Entry 7Z29 (electron microscopy, 3.38 A resolution); this record covers chains A and E of the 3 polymer chains in the assembly.

[Chain A]
Molecule: Reverse transcriptase/ribonuclease H
Organism: Human immunodeficiency virus type 1 BH10
Notes: EC 2.7.7.49, 2.7.7.7, 3.1.26.13, 3.1.13.2
UniProt: P03366 (POL_HV1B1); residues 1-554 here correspond to UniProt positions 600-1153 (UniProt number = residue number + 599)
Chain sequence (556 residues; row label = number of the first residue in the row; numbers below 1 keep their minus sign (Met-1 is residue -1)):
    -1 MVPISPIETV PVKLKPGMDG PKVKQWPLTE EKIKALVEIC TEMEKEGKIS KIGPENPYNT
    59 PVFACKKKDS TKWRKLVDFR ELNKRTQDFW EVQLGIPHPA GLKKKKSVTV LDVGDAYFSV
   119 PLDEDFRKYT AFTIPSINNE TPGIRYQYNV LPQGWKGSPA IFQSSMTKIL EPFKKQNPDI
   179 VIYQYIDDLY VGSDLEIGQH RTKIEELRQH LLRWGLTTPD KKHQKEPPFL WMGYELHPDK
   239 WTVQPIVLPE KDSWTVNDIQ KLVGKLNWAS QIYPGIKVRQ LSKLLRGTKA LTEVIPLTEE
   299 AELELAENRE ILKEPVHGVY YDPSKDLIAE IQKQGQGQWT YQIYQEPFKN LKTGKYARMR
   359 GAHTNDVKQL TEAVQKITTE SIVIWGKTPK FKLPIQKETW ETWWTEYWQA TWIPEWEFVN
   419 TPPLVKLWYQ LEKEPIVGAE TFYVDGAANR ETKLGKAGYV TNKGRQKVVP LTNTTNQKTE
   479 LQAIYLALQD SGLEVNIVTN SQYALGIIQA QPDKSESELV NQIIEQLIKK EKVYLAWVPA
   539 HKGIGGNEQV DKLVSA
Unresolved in the structure: -1 to 2, 49-53, 65-73, 134-141
Sequence notes: initiating methionine (-1); expression tag (0); conflict Cys63 (Ile662 in P03366), Ser280 (Cys879 in P03366), Asn498 (Asp1097 in P03366); engineered mutation Ile184 (Met783 in P03366)
Small-molecule neighbours: non-nucleoside rt inhibitor nevirapine (NVP; 11-cyclopropyl-5,11-dihydro-4-methyl-6H-dipyrido[3,2-b:2',3'-e][1,4]diazepin-6-one): Leu100, Lys101, Lys103, Val106, Val179, Tyr181, Tyr188, Val189, Gly190, Phe227, Trp229, Leu234, His235, Tyr318
Curated features (UniProtKB/Swiss-Prot):
  - region: Phe227 to His235 (RT 'primer grip')
  - motif: Trp398 to Trp414 (Tryptophan repeat motif)
  - binding site (Mg(2+)): Asp110, Asp185, Asp186, Asp443, Glu478, Asp549
  - site: Trp401 (Essential for RT p66/p51 heterodimerization), Trp414 (Essential for RT p66/p51 heterodimerization), Phe440, Tyr441 (Cleavage)

[Chain E]
Molecule: 38-nt DNA strand
Sequence (38 nucleotides; numbered -4 to 33; the number before each row is that of its first residue; numbers below 1 keep their minus sign (DT-4 is residue -4)):
    -4 TAATACCCCC CCTTCGGTGC TTTGCACCGA AGGGGGGG
Unresolved in the structure: -4 to -3
Modified positions: OMC (o2'-methylycytidine-5'-monophosphate) at position 2; OMC (o2'-methylycytidine-5'-monophosphate) at position 4

[Interface between chain A and chain E]
Pairs across the interface - 47 pairs, chain A then chain E:
  Arg78(A) - DA0(E)  sugar contact
  Asn81(A) - DC1(E)  phosphate contact
  Glu89(A) - OMC_2(E)  sugar contact
  Leu92(A) - DC3(E)  phosphate contact
  Leu92(A) - OMC_4(E)  sugar contact
  Tyr183(A) - DG32(E)  phosphate contact
  Tyr183(A) - DG33(E)  hydrogen bond to the sugar
  Ile184(A) - DG33(E)  phosphate contact
  Met230(A) - DG31(E)  phosphate contact
  Met230(A) - DG32(E)  phosphate contact
  Met230(A) - DG33(E)  hydrogen bond to the phosphate
  Gly231(A) - DG31(E)  hydrogen bond to the phosphate
  Gly231(A) - DG32(E)  hydrogen bond to the phosphate
  Gln242(A) - DG32(E)  hydrogen bond to the phosphate
  Gln258(A) - DG28(E)  phosphate contact
  Gln258(A) - DG29(E)  sugar contact
  Lys259(A) - DG29(E)  phosphate contact
  Lys259(A) - DG30(E)  salt bridge to the phosphate
  Gly262(A) - DG30(E)  sugar contact
  Lys263(A) - DG30(E)  sugar contact
  Lys263(A) - DG31(E)  salt bridge to the phosphate
  Asn265(A) - DC6(E)  base contact
  Trp266(A) - DG31(E)  sugar contact
  Arg277(A) - DT8(E)  salt bridge to the phosphate
  Ser280(A) - DC7(E)  hydrogen bond to the phosphate
  Ser280(A) - DT8(E)  hydrogen bond to the phosphate
  Leu283(A) - DT9(E)  phosphate contact
  Arg284(A) - DT8(E)  salt bridge to the phosphate
  Arg284(A) - DT9(E)  phosphate contact
  Gly285(A) - DT9(E)  hydrogen bond to the phosphate
  Leu289(A) - DG28(E)  sugar contact
  Lys353(A) - DC6(E)  phosphate contact
  Lys353(A) - DC7(E)  salt bridge to the phosphate
  Ala355(A) - DC7(E)  phosphate contact
  Arg358(A) - DC23(E)  salt bridge to the phosphate
  Gly359(A) - DC22(E)  phosphate contact
  Ala360(A) - DA21(E)  phosphate contact
  Ala360(A) - DC22(E)  hydrogen bond to the phosphate
  His361(A) - DA21(E)  salt bridge to the phosphate
  Lys374(A) - DC6(E)  salt bridge to the phosphate
  Arg448(A) - DT18(E)  salt bridge to the phosphate
  Arg448(A) - DG19(E)  phosphate contact
  Thr473(A) - DG19(E)  phosphate contact
  Thr473(A) - DC20(E)  hydrogen bond to the phosphate
  Gln475(A) - DC20(E)  sugar contact
  Tyr501(A) - DC20(E)  hydrogen bond to the phosphate
  Tyr501(A) - DA21(E)  hydrogen bond to the phosphate
Interface residues without a listed pair, chain A (40 interface residues in all): Asp76, Gly93, Trp229, Thr286, Arg356, Asn474, Gln500, Glu514
Interface residues without a listed pair, chain E (24 interface residues in all): DT-1, DT16, DT17

[Summary]
40 residues of chain A and 24 residues of chain E are in contact; the contacts include 12 hydrogen bonds and 9
salt bridges. Among the polar pairs are Tyr183(A)-DG33(E), Met230(A)-DG33(E) and Gly231(A)-DG31(E). Ligands of
chain A: non-nucleoside rt inhibitor nevirapine.
Chain A is Reverse transcriptase/ribonuclease H (Human immunodeficiency virus type 1 BH10) and chain E is a
38-nt DNA strand; the structure, Cryo-EM structure of NNRTI resistant M184I/E138K mutant HIV-1 reverse
transcriptase with a DNA aptamer in complex ..., was determined by electron microscopy (same publication as
7Z24, 7Z2D, 7Z2E, 7Z2G and 7Z2H).
